PDB entry 9JHJ | electron microscopy, 3.20 A resolution | chains A and E of the 5 polymer chains in the assembly

Chain A:
Name: Guanine nucleotide-binding protein G(i) subunit alpha-1
Source organism: Homo sapiens
Reference sequence: P63096 (GNAI1_HUMAN); numbering as in UniProt (aligned over 1-354)
Chain sequence (354 residues; each row starts with the number of its first residue):
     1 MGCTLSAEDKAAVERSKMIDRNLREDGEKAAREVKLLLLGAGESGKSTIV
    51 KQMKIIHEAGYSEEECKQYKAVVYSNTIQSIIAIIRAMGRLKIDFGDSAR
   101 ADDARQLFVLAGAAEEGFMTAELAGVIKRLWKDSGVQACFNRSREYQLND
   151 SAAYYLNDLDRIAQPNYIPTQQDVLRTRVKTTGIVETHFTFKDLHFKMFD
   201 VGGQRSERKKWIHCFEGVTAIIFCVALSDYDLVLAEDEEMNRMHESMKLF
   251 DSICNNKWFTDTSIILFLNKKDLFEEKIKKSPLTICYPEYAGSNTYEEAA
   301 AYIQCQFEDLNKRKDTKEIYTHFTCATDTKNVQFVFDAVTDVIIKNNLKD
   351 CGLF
Not modelled in the structure: 1-4, 56-181, 234-242

Chain E:
Name: scFv16
Source organism: Homo sapiens
Notes: antibody fragment or engineered binder
Chain sequence (285 residues; numbered -36 to 247 plus 17 insertion-coded residues; 16 numbers in that range are skipped by the numbering (no residue carries them; nothing is unmodelled there); the number before each row is that of its first residue; a row labelled like 119A-119Q holds insertion residues (119A, then the next letters in order); numbers below 1 keep their minus sign (Met-36 is residue -36)):
   -36 MLLVNQSHQGFNKEHTSKMVSAIVLYVLLAAAAHSAFAVQLVESGGGLVQ
    14 PGGSRKLSCSASGFAFSSFGMHWVRQAPEKGLEWVAYISSGSGTIYYADT
    64 VKGRFTISRDDPKNTLFLQMTSLRSEDTAMYYCVRSIYYYGSSPFDFWGQ
   114 GTTLTV
119A-119Q SAGGGGSGGGGSGGGGS
   136 ADIVMTQATSSVPVTPGESVSISCRSSKSLLHSNGNTYLYWFLQRPGQSP
   186 QLLIYRMSNLASGVPDRFSGSGSGTAFTLTISRLEAEDVGVYYCMQHLEY
   236 PLTFGAGTKLEL
Not modelled in the structure: -36 to 1, 8-12, 20-25, 32, 39-40, 91-92, 114, 119A-119Q, 143, 242

Chain A / chain E interface:
Residue-residue contacts (10):
  Ala7(A) with His232(E); Leu233(E)
  Glu8(A) with Tyr101(E); Pro107(E); Tyr173(E)
  Ala11(A) with Tyr101(E), hydrophobic
  Arg15(A) with Ser31(E), hydrogen bond; Tyr101(E); Tyr102(E)
  Met18(A) with Gly54(E)
Other interface residues (no listed pair), chain A (7 interface residues in all): Leu5, Ser6
Other interface residues (no listed pair), chain E (11 interface residues in all): Ser53, His167, Tyr175

In short:
Chain A and chain E form an interface of 7 and 11 residues respectively, with 1 hydrogen bond. Its one
hydrogen-bonded contact is Arg15(A)-Ser31(E).
Here chain A is Guanine nucleotide-binding protein G(i) subunit alpha-1 and chain E is scFv16, both from Homo
sapiens. Entry 9JHJ (Cryo-EM structure of the C18:0 ceramide-bound FPR2-Gi complex) was determined by electron
microscopy together with 8Y62 and 8Y63 from the same study.
